PDB entry 9G0Q | electron microscopy, 3.20 A resolution | chains A and a of the 12 polymer chains in the assembly

[Chain A]
Molecule: Tubulin beta-4 chain
Source organism: Xenopus laevis
UniProt: P30883 (TBB4_XENLA); residues 1-445 here = UniProt positions 1-445
Amino-acid sequence (445 residues; row label = number of the first residue in the row):
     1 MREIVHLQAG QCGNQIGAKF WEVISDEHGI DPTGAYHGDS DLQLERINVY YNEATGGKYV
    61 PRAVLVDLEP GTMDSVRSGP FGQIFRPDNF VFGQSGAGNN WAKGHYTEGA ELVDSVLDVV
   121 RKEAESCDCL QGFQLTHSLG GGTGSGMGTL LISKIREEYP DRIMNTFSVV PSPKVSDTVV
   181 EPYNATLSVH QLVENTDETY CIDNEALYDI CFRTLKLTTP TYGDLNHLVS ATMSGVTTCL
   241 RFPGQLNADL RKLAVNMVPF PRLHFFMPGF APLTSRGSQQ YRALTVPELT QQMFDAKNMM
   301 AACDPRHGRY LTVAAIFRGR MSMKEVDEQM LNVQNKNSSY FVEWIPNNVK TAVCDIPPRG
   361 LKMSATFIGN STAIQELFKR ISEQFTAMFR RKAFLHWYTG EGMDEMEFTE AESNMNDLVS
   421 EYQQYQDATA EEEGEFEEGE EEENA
Not modelled in the structure: 431-445
Residues lining bound ligands:
  - GDP (guanosine-5'-diphosphate): Gly10, Gln11, Cys12, Gln15, Ile16, Asp67, Ala97, Asn99, Ser138, Gly140, Gly141, Gly142, Thr143, Gly144, Val169, Asp177, Glu181, Asn204, Tyr222, Asn226
  - GTP (guanosine-5'-triphosphate): Gln245, Leu246, Lys252
UniProt features mapped onto this chain:
  - motif: Met1 to Ile4 (MREI motif)
  - binding site (GTP): Gln11, Glu69, Ser138, Gly142, Thr143, Gly144, Asn204, Asn226
  - binding site (Mg(2+)): Glu69
  - modified residue: Glu438 (5-glutamyl polyglutamate)

[Chain a]
Molecule: Tubulin alpha chain
Source organism: Xenopus laevis
UniProt: A0A8J0UQF0 (A0A8J0UQF0_XENLA); residue numbers follow UniProt; this construct covers 1-449
Amino-acid sequence (449 residues; numbered 1 to 449; the number before each row is that of its first residue):
     1 MRECISVHIG QAGVQMGNAC WELYCLEHGI QQDGIIPDDK TAVMDSSFGT FFSETGSGKH
    61 VPRAVFVDLE QTVIGEIRTG HYRSLFHPEQ LITGKEDAAN NYARGHYTIG KEIVDSVLDR
   121 VRKMADQCSG LQGFLIFHSF GGGTGSGFTS LLMERLSVDY GKKSKLEFSV YPAPQISTAV
   181 VEPYNSILTT HTTLEHSDCA FMVDNEAIYD ICNRNLDIER PTYTNLNRLI GQIVSSITAS
   241 LRFDGALNVD LTEFQTNLVP YPRIHFPLVT YSPIISAEKA YHEQLSVPEI TNACFEYSNQ
   301 MVKCDPRRGK YMACCLLYRG DVVPKDVNAA IATIKTRKSI QFVDWCPTGF KVGINYQPPT
   361 AVPGGDLAKV QRAVCMLSNT TAIAEAWARL DHKFDLMYSK RAFVHWYVGE GMEEGEFSEA
   421 REDMAALEKD YEEVGTESGD GGDEEEDEY
Not modelled in the structure: 39-44, 439-449
Ion coordination: Mg2+: Glu70 (together with GTP)
Residues lining bound ligands: GTP (guanosine-5'-triphosphate): Gly10, Gln11, Ala12, Gln15, Met16, Glu70, Asp97, Ala98, Ala99, Asn100, Ser139, Gly142, Gly143, Thr144, Gly145, Val170, Thr178, Glu182, Asn205, Tyr223, Leu226, Asn227, Ile230

[How chain A and chain a interact]
Residue-residue contacts - 68 pairs, chain A then chain a:
  Met1(A) - Gln71(a)  hydrogen bond
  Met1(A) - Lys95(a)
  Arg2(A) - Glu70(a)  salt bridge
  Arg2(A) - Thr72(a)  hydrogen bond
  Arg2(A) - Asp97(a)  salt bridge
  Arg46(A) - Gln71(a)  hydrogen bond
  Arg46(A) - Thr72(a)
  Cys129(A) - Lys95(a)
  Gln131(A) - Glu96(a)  hydrogen bond
  Arg162(A) - Glu96(a)  salt bridge
  Pro243(A) - Glu76(a)
  Gly244(A) - Gln11(a)  hydrogen bond (backbone-side chain)
  Gln245(A) - Gln11(a)  hydrogen bond (backbone-side chain)
  Gln245(A) - Gln15(a)
  Leu246(A) - Gln11(a)
  Asn247(A) - Gln11(a)  hydrogen bond (backbone-side chain)
  Asn247(A) - Glu70(a)  hydrogen bond
  Asn247(A) - Thr72(a)
  Asp249(A) - Glu96(a)
  Asp249(A) - Asp97(a)
  Arg251(A) - Glu96(a)  salt bridge
  Arg251(A) - Ala99(a)
  Arg251(A) - Arg104(a)
  Lys252(A) - Ala99(a)
  Lys252(A) - Asn100(a)
  Ala254(A) - Trp406(a)
  Val255(A) - Ala99(a)
  Val255(A) - Phe403(a)
  Val255(A) - Trp406(a)
  Asn256(A) - Asn100(a)
  Asn256(A) - Ala179(a)
  Asn256(A) - Val180(a)  hydrogen bond (side chain-backbone)
  Asn256(A) - Val181(a)
  Val258(A) - Phe403(a)
  Val258(A) - His405(a)
  Val258(A) - Trp406(a)  hydrogen bond (backbone-side chain)
  Pro259(A) - Ala402(a)
  Pro259(A) - Phe403(a)  hydrophobic
  Pro259(A) - His405(a)  hydrogen bond (backbone-side chain)
  Phe260(A) - Lys400(a)
  Phe260(A) - Arg401(a)
  Phe260(A) - Ala402(a)
  Phe260(A) - His405(a)
  Pro261(A) - His405(a)
  Ser322(A) - Arg220(a)
  Ser322(A) - Pro221(a)  hydrogen bond (side chain-backbone)
  Met323(A) - Tyr209(a)
  Met323(A) - Pro221(a)  hydrogen bond (backbone-backbone)
  Met323(A) - Tyr223(a)
  Lys324(A) - Tyr209(a)
  Lys324(A) - Pro221(a)  hydrogen bond (backbone-backbone)
  Asp327(A) - Ile176(a)
  Asp327(A) - Tyr209(a)  hydrogen bond
  Leu331(A) - Gln175(a)
  Trp344(A) - Leu396(a)
  Trp344(A) - Met397(a)
  Trp344(A) - Lys400(a)
  Trp344(A) - Ala402(a)  hydrophobic
  Pro346(A) - Lys393(a)
  Pro346(A) - Met397(a)
  Asn347(A) - Ser177(a)
  Asn347(A) - Ala179(a)  hydrogen bond (side chain-backbone)
  Asn347(A) - Val180(a)
  Asn348(A) - Val180(a)
  Val349(A) - Thr178(a)
  Lys350(A) - Thr178(a)
  Thr351(A) - Thr178(a)  hydrogen bond (backbone-backbone)
  Thr429(A) - Lys400(a)
Also at the interface, not in a pair above, chain A (43 interface residues in all): Cys239, Phe242, Thr312, Met321, Glu325, Glu343, Ile345, Ala428, Ala430
Also at the interface, not in a pair above, chain a (38 interface residues in all): Gly75, Gly94, Pro183, Asn213, Glu219, Thr222

[Overview]
43 residues of chain A and 38 residues of chain a are in contact; the contacts include 17 hydrogen bonds and 4
salt bridges. Polar contacts include Arg2(A)-Glu70(a), Arg2(A)-Asp97(a) and Arg162(A)-Glu96(a). GTP is bound
between chain A and chain a. Chain A binds GDP.
Here chain A is Tubulin beta-4 chain and chain a is Tubulin alpha chain, both from Xenopus laevis. Entry 9G0Q
(Xenopus laevis undecorated microtubule - 15 protofilament, 3-start helix) was determined by electron
microscopy (same publication as 9FVJ, 9G0O, 9G0P, 9G0R, 9G0S and 9G0T).
